PDB entry 5NIL | electron microscopy, 5.30 A resolution (low resolution: residue-level contacts below are approximate; hydrogen-bond / salt-bridge calls are withheld) | chains D and K of the 11 polymer chains in the assembly

Chain D:
Protein: Macrolide export protein MacA
Source organism: Escherichia coli (strain K12)
UniProtKB: P75830 (MACA_ECOLI); residue numbers follow UniProt; this construct covers 1-371
Sequence (371 residues; numbered 1 to 371; the number before each row is that of its first residue):
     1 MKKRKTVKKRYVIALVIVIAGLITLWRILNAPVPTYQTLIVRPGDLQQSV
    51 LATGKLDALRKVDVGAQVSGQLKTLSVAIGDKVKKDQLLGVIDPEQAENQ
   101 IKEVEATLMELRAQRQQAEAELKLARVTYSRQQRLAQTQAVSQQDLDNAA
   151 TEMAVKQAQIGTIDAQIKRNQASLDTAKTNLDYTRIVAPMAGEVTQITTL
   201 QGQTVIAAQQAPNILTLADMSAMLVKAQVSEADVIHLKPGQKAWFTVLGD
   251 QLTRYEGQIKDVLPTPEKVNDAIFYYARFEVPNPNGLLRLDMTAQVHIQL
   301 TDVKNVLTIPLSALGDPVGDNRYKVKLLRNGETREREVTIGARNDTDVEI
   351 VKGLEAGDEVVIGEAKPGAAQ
Unresolved in the structure: 1-31
Differences from the reference sequence: conflict Q139 (Lys in P75830), N148 (Thr in P75830), Q251 (Pro in P75830)
Reported in the primary citation:
  - mutagenesis - Q209A: unchanged growth in response to erythromycin

Chain K:
Protein: Macrolide export ATP-binding/permease protein MacB
Source organism: Escherichia coli (strain K12)
Notes: EC 3.6.3.-
UniProtKB: P75831 (MACB_ECOLI); residues 1-648 here = UniProt positions 1-648
Sequence (654 residues; row label = number of the first residue in the row):
     1 MTPLLELKDIRRSYPAGDEQVEVLKGISLDIYAGEMVAIVGASGSGKSTL
    51 MNILGCLDKATSGTYRVAGQDVATLDADALAQLRREHFGFIFQRYHLLSH
   101 LTAEQNVEVPAVYAGLERKQRLLRAQELLQRLGLEDRTEYYPAQLSGGQQ
   151 QRVSIARALMNGGQVILADEPTGALDSHSGEEVMAILHQLRDRGHTVIIV
   201 THDPQVAAQAERVIEIRDGEIVRNPPAIEKVNVTGGTEPVVNTVSGWRQF
   251 VSGFNEALTMAWRALAANKMRTLLTMLGIIIGIASVVSIVVVGDAAKQMV
   301 LADIRSIGTNTIDVYPGKDFGDDDPQYQQALKYDDLIAIQKQPWVASATP
   351 AVSQNLRLRYNNVDVAASANGVSGDYFNVYGMTFSEGNTFNQEQLNGRAQ
   401 VVVLDSNTRRQLFPHKADVVGEVILVGNMPARVIGVAEEKQSMFGSSKVL
   451 RVWLPYSTMSGRVMGQSWLNSITVRVKEGFDSAEAEQQLTRLLSLRHGKK
   501 DFFTWNMDGVLKTVEKTTRTLQLFLTLVAVISLVVGGIGVMNIMLVSVTE
   551 RTREIGIRMAVGARASDVLQQFLIEAVLVCLVGGALGITLSLLIAFTLQL
   601 FLPGWEIGFSPLALLLAFLCSTVTGILFGWLPARNAARLDPVDALAREHH
   651 HHHH
Unresolved in the structure: 227-245, 649-654
Differences from the reference sequence: expression tag (649-654)
Swiss-Prot annotation at these positions:
  - binding site (ATP): G41 to S48
  - mutagenesis: K47 (K47L: Lack of activity), D169 (D169N: Lack of activity)

Chain D / chain K interface:
Pairs across the interface (24; chain D residue first):
  S230(D) with D364(K)
  E231(D) with R359(K)
  A232(D) with N361(K); N362(K)
  D233(D) with N362(K)
  V269(D) with R357(K)
  N270(D) with R357(K); R359(K)
  D271(D) with L356(K); R357(K); R359(K)
  A272(D) with R359(K)
  I273(D) with R359(K)
  D316(D) with P414(K); H415(K)
  V318(D) with K416(K); A417(K); D418(K)
  G319(D) with H415(K); K416(K); A417(K)
  R322(D) with H415(K)
  R343(D) with P414(K); H415(K)
Other interface residues (no listed pair), chain K (12 interface residues in all): G427

Summary:
14 residues of chain D face 12 of chain K across their interface. UniProt lists 8 ATP-binding residues and 2
mutagenesis sites on chain K. The paper reports that Q209A of chain D leaves growth in response to
erythromycin unchanged.
Chain D is Macrolide export protein MacA and chain K is Macrolide export ATP-binding/permease protein MacB,
both from Escherichia coli (strain K12); the structure, Structure of the MacAB-TolC ABC-type tripartite
multidrug efflux pump-MacB section, was determined by electron microscopy together with 5NIK from the same
study.
